PDB entry 1YH9 | X-ray diffraction, 2.20 A resolution | chains A and D of the 4 polymer chains in the assembly

[Chain A]
Name: Hemoglobin alpha chain
From: Homo sapiens
UniProtKB: P69905 (HBA_HUMAN); residues 1-141 here = UniProt positions 1-141
Amino-acid sequence (141 residues; row label = number of the first residue in the row):
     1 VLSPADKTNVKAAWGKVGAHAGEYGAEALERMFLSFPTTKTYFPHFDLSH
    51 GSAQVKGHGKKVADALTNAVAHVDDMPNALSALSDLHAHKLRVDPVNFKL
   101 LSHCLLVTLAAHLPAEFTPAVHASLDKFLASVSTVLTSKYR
Metal / ion sites: heme Fe: His87 (together with oxygen molecule)
Small-molecule neighbours: heme / oxygen molecule: Met32, Thr39, Tyr42, Phe43, His45, Phe46, His58, Lys61, Val62, Ala65, Leu66, Leu83, Leu86, His87, Leu91, Val93, Asn97, Phe98, Leu101, Leu105, Val132, Leu136
UniProt features mapped onto this chain:
  - site: Lys61 (Not glycated)
  - natural variant: Asp6 (A6D: In J-Toronto; this construct carries the variant), Ala13 (A13D: In J-Paris 1/J-Aljezur), Glu27 (A27E: In Shenyang; this construct carries the variant), Lys61 (K61N: In Zambia; deletion: In Clinic), Asp64 (A64D: In Pontoise; this construct carries the variant), Asp75 (D75A: In Lille; D75G: In Chapel Hill; D75N: In G-Pest), Ala111 (A111D: In Petah Tikva)

[Chain D]
Name: Hemoglobin beta chain
From: Homo sapiens
UniProtKB: P68871 (HBB_HUMAN); residue numbers follow UniProt; this construct covers 1-146
Amino-acid sequence (146 residues; numbered 1 to 146; the number before each row is that of its first residue):
     1 VHLTPEEKSAVTALWGKVNVDEVGGEALGRLLVVYPWTQRFFESFGDLST
    51 PDAVMGNPKVKAHGKKVLGAFSDGLAHLDNLKGTFATLSELHCDKLHVDP
   101 ENFRLLGNVLVCVLAHHFGKEFTPPVQAAYQKVVAGVANALAHKYH
Metal / ion sites: heme Fe: His92 (together with oxygen molecule)
Small-molecule neighbours: heme / oxygen molecule: Leu31, Thr38, Phe41, Phe42, Phe45, His63, Lys66, Val67, Ala70, Phe71, Phe85, Leu88, Leu91, His92, Leu96, Val98, Asn102, Phe103, Leu106, Val137, Leu141
UniProt features mapped onto this chain:
  - natural variant: Leu3 (H3L: In Graz; this construct carries the variant), Glu7 (E7A: In G-Makassar; E7K: In Hb C; E7Q: In Machida; E7V: In SKCA), Lys8 (E8K: In G-Siriraj; this construct carries the variant), Val11 (A11V: In Iraq-Halabja; this construct carries the variant), Gly16 (W16G: In Randwick; this construct carries the variant), Val23 (E23V: In D-Granada; this construct carries the variant), Gly24 (V24G: In Miyashiro; this construct carries the variant), Gly25 (G25D: In Moscva; G25R: In Riverdale-Bronx; G25V: In Savannah), Leu32 (L32P: In Yokohama), Val33 (L33V: In Muscat; this construct carries the variant), Arg40 (Q40R: In Tianshui; this construct carries the variant), Phe42 (F42Y: In Mequon; deletion: In Bruxelles), 11 further natural variant entries in UniProt

[Interface between chain A and chain D]
Residue-residue contacts (24):
  Pro37(A) - His146(D)
  Thr38(A) - Pro100(D)
  Lys40(A) - His146(D)  hydrogen bond (side chain-backbone)
  Thr41(A) - His97(D)
  Thr41(A) - Asp99(D)
  Tyr42(A) - Arg40(D)
  Tyr42(A) - Asp99(D)  hydrogen bond
  Pro44(A) - His97(D)
  Leu91(A) - Arg40(D)  hydrogen bond (backbone-side chain)
  Arg92(A) - Trp37(D)
  Arg92(A) - Arg40(D)
  Arg92(A) - Glu43(D)  salt bridge
  Asp94(A) - Trp37(D)  hydrogen bond
  Asp94(A) - Asp99(D)
  Asp94(A) - Glu101(D)
  Asp94(A) - Leu105(D)
  Pro95(A) - Trp37(D)
  Val96(A) - Glu101(D)
  Asn97(A) - Asp99(D)
  Tyr140(A) - Trp37(D)  hydrophobic
  Arg141(A) - Val34(D)  hydrogen bond (side chain-backbone)
  Arg141(A) - Tyr35(D)
  Arg141(A) - Pro36(D)
  Arg141(A) - Trp37(D)
Also at the interface, not in a pair above, chain D (15 interface residues in all): Gln39, Val98, Tyr145

[In short]
14 residues of chain A face 15 of chain D across their interface; the contacts include 5 hydrogen bonds and 1
salt bridge. Polar pairs include Arg92(A)-Glu43(D), Lys40(A)-His146(D) and Tyr42(A)-Asp99(D). Ligands of chain
A: heme / oxygen molecule.
Chain A is Hemoglobin alpha chain and chain D is Hemoglobin beta chain, both from Homo sapiens; the structure,
T-to-T(High) quaternary transitions in human hemoglobin: HbA OXY (2MM IHP, 20% PEG) (10 test sets), was
determined by X-ray diffraction (same publication as 1XXT, 1XY0, 1XZ5, 1XZ7, 1XZU, 1XZV and 45 further
entries).
